Entry 2GVK (X-ray diffraction, 1.60 A resolution); this record covers chain A.

[Chain A]
Name: Heme peroxidase
From: Bacteroides thetaiotaomicron
Sequence (317 residues; each row starts with the number of its first residue; numbering starts at 0):
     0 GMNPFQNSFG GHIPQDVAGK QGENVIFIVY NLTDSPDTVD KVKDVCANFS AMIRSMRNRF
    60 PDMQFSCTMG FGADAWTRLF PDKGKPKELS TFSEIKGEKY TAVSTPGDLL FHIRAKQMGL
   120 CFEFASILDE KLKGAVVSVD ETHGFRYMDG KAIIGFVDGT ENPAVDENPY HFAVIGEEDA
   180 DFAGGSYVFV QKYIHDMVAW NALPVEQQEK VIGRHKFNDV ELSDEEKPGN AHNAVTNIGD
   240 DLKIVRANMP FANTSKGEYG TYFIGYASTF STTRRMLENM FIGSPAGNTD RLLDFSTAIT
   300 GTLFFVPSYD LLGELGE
Disordered / not traced: 0-7
Construct notes: expression tag (0); modified residue (1, 51, 55, 62, 68, 117, 147, 196, 248, 275, 279)
Modified residues: Mse-1 (selenomethionine); Mse-51, Mse-55, Mse-62, Mse-68, Mse-117, Mse-147, Mse-196, Mse-248, Mse-275, Mse-279 (selenomethionine; parent Met)
Ion coordination: Na+: Pro-35, Asp-36, Asp-81

[Overview]
The Na+ site is built by Pro-35, Asp-36 and Asp-81.
Chain A is Heme peroxidase (Bacteroides thetaiotaomicron); the structure, Crystal structure of a
dye-decolorizing peroxidase (DyP) from Bacteroides thetaiotaomicron VPI-5482 at 1.6 A resolution, was
determined by X-ray diffraction (same publication as 2HAG).
